5BPT - chain A; structure by X-ray diffraction, 3.20 A resolution.

[Chain A]
Protein: MGC81278 protein
Source organism: Xenopus laevis
UniProtKB: Q6NU36 (Q6NU36_XENLA); numbering as in UniProt (aligned over 2-737)
Sequence (741 residues; each row starts with the number of its first residue):
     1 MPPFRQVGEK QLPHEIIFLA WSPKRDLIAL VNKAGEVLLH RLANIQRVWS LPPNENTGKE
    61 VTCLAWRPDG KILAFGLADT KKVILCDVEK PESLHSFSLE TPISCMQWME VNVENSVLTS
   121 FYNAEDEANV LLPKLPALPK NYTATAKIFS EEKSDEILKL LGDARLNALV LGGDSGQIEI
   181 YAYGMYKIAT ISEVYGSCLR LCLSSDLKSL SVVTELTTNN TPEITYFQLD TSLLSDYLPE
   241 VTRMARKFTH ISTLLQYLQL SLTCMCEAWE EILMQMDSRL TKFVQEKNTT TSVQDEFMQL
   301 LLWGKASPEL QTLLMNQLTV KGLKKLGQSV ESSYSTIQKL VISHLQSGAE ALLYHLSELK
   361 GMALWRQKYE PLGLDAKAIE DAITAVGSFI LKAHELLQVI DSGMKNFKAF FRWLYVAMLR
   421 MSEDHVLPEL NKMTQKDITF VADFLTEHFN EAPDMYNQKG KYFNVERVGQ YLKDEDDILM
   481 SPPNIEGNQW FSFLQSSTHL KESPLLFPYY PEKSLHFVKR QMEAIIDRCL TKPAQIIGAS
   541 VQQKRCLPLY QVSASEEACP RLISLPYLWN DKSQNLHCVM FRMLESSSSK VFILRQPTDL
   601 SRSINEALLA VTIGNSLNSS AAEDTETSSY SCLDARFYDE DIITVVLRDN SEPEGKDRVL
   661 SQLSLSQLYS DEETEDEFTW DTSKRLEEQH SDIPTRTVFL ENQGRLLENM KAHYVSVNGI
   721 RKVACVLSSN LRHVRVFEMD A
Unresolved in the structure: 1, 281-308, 417-442, 453-510, 615-627, 741
Modified / non-standard residues: Mse1, Mse298, Mse418, Mse421, Mse433, Mse455, Mse480, Mse739 (selenomethionine); Mse106, Mse109, Mse185, Mse244, Mse265, Mse274, Mse276, Mse315, Mse362, Mse404, Mse522, Mse580, Mse583, Mse710 (selenomethionine; parent Met)
Differences from the reference sequence: initiating methionine (1); conflict Thr312 (Ala in Q6NU36); expression tag (738-741)
What the authors report for this chain:
  - conformationally variable residues (order/disorder transition): Ser120 to Val130

[In short]
From the paper: conformational variability at Ser120.
Chain A is MGC81278 protein (Xenopus laevis); the structure, Atomic-resolution structures of the APC/C
subunits Apc4 and the Apc5 N-terminal domain, was determined by X-ray diffraction together with 5BPW and 5BPZ
from the same study.
